9JBF - chains A and B; structure by electron microscopy, 3.21 A resolution.

# Chain A (and B)
Molecule: Lysosomal cholesterol signaling protein
Source organism: Homo sapiens
Notes: chain B of this document is another copy of the same molecule, construct and numbering; everything in this record applies to it too
UniProt: Q7Z3F1 (LYCHS_HUMAN); numbering as in UniProt (aligned over 1-870)
Sequence (878 residues; numbered 1 to 878; the number before each row is that of its first residue):
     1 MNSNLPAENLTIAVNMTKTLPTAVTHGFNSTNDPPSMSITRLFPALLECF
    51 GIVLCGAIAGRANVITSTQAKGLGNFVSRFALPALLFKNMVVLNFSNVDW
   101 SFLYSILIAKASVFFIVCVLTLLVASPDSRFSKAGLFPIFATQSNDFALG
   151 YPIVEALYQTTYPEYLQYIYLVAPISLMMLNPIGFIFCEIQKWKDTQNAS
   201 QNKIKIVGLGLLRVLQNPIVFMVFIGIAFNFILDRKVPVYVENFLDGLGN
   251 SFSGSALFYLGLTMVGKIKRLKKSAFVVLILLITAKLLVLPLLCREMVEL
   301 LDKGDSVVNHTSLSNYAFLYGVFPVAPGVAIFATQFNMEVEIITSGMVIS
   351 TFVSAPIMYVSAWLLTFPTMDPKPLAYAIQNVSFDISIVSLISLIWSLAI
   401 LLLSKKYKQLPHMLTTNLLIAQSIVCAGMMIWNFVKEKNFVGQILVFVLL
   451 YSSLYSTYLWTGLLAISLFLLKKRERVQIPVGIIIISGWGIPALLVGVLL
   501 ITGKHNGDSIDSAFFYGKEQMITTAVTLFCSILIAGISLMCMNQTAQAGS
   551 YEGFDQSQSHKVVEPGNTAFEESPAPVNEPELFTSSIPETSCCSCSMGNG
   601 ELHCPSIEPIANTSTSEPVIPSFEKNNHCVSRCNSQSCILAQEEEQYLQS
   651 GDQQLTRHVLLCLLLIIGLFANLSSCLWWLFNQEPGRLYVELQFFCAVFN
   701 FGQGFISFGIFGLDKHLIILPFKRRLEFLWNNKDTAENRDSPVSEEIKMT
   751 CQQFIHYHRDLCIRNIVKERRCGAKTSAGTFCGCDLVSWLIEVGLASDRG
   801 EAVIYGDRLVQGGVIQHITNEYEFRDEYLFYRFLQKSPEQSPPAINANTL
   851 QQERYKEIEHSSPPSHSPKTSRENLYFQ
Unresolved in the structure: 1-33, 543-627, 718-743, 836-878
Construct notes: engineered mutation Ala57 (Tyr in Q7Z3F1); expression tag (871-878)
Residues lining bound ligands:
  - 1,2-Distearoyl-sn-glycerophosphoethanolamine (3PE), molecule 1: Ile116, Val117, Leu120, Thr121, Val124, Ala125, Lys133, Phe137, Lys272, Ser274, Val277, Val278, Ile280, Leu281, Thr284, Ala285, Val289
  - 1,2-Distearoyl-sn-glycerophosphoethanolamine (3PE), molecule 2: Ile268, Lys269, Arg270, Phe276, Leu279, Ile280, Ile283, Thr284, Leu288, Ile349, Val353, Ile357, Thr656, Arg657, Leu660, Leu664, Ala671, Phe695
  - phosphatidyl serine (P5S; O-[(R)-{[(2R)-2,3-bis(octadecanoyloxy)propyl]oxy}(hydroxy)phosphoryl]-L-serine), molecule 1: Leu47, Gly51, Leu54, Cys55, Ile58, Val64
  - phosphatidyl serine (P5S), molecule 2: Phe50, Leu54, Ile58, Ala62, Asn63, Val64, Val389, Ile392, Ser393, Trp396, Phe708, Leu713, Lys715
  - phosphatidyl serine (P5S), molecule 3: Arg79, Phe80, Pro83, Ala84, Phe87, Gln216, Pro218, Phe221, Met222, Phe229, Pro238, Tyr240, Val241, Phe244, Leu245, Leu248
  - phosphatidyl serine (P5S), molecule 4: Arg79, Met222, Ile225, Phe229
  - 1,2-diacyl-sn-glycero-3-phosphocholine (PC1), molecule 1: Leu47, Asn381, Phe384, Asp385, Ile388, Val389, Ile392, Phe434
  - 1,2-diacyl-sn-glycero-3-phosphocholine (PC1), molecule 2: Phe229, Ile232, Leu233, Pro238, Tyr240
  - 1,2-diacyl-sn-glycero-3-phosphocholine (PC1), molecule 3: Phe384, Ile388, Leu391, Ile392, Ile395, Trp396, Ala399, Met430, Phe434
Reported in the primary citation:
  - conformationally variable residues (domain motion): Met542
  - binding site for cholesterol hemisuccinate: Arg61
  - binding site for phosphatidyl serine: Leu47, Leu54, Cys55, Ile58, Arg79, Phe80, Pro83, Phe87, Phe221, Met222, Phe229, Pro238, Val241, Phe244, Ile392, Trp396, Phe708
  - mutagenesis - F50A, F352A, L660A, F695A, F699A, F705A: decreased binding to cholesterol
  - mutagenesis - G702F, G702L, G702M: increased binding to cholesterol
  - mutagenesis - G702F, G702L, G702M: increased signaling in response to mTORC1

# Interface between chain A and chain B
Pairs across the interface (72; chain A residue first):
  Pro44(A) - Val239(B)
  Pro44(A) - Asn243(B)
  Leu47(A) - Tyr240(B)
  Glu48(A) - Asn243(B)
  Glu48(A) - Phe244(B)
  Gly51(A) - Phe244(B)
  Ile52(A) - Phe244(B)  hydrophobic
  Ile52(A) - Leu248(B)  hydrophobic
  Cys55(A) - Phe244(B)  hydrophobic
  Ala59(A) - Phe80(B)  hydrophobic
  Val64(A) - Asn75(B)  hydrogen bond (backbone-side chain)
  Val64(A) - Arg79(B)
  Ile65(A) - Gly72(B)
  Ile65(A) - Asn75(B)
  Ile65(A) - Phe76(B)
  Thr68(A) - Gln69(B)
  Gln69(A) - Thr68(B)
  Gln69(A) - Gln69(B)
  Gln69(A) - Lys71(B)
  Gln69(A) - Gly72(B)
  Gln69(A) - Asn75(B)
  Lys71(A) - Gln69(B)
  Gly72(A) - Ile65(B)
  Gly72(A) - Gln69(B)  hydrogen bond (backbone-backbone)
  Leu73(A) - Leu73(B)  hydrophobic
  Asn75(A) - Val64(B)  hydrogen bond (side chain-backbone)
  Asn75(A) - Ile65(B)
  Asn75(A) - Gln69(B)
  Phe76(A) - Ser255(B)
  Phe76(A) - Phe258(B)  hydrophobic
  Arg79(A) - Val64(B)
  Phe80(A) - Ala59(B)  hydrophobic
  Phe80(A) - Phe258(B)  hydrophobic
  Val239(A) - Pro44(B)
  Tyr240(A) - Leu47(B)
  Tyr240(A) - Phe384(B)
  Tyr240(A) - Asp385(B)  hydrogen bond
  Asn243(A) - Pro44(B)
  Asn243(A) - Glu48(B)
  Phe244(A) - Glu48(B)
  Phe244(A) - Gly51(B)
  Phe244(A) - Ile52(B)  hydrophobic
  Phe244(A) - Cys55(B)  hydrophobic
  Gly247(A) - Gly254(B)
  Leu248(A) - Ile52(B)  hydrophobic
  Ser251(A) - Ser251(B)
  Ser251(A) - Gly254(B)
  Gly254(A) - Gly247(B)
  Ser255(A) - Phe76(B)
  Phe258(A) - Phe76(B)  hydrophobic
  Phe258(A) - Phe80(B)  hydrophobic
  Asn337(A) - Glu745(B)  hydrogen bond
  Phe384(A) - Tyr240(B)
  Asp385(A) - Tyr240(B)  hydrogen bond
  Ile388(A) - Tyr240(B)  hydrophobic
  Glu745(A) - Asn337(B)  hydrogen bond
  Gln753(A) - Glu792(B)
  Gln753(A) - Val793(B)
  Gln753(A) - Gly794(B)
  Tyr757(A) - Leu761(B)
  Tyr757(A) - Asn765(B)
  Tyr757(A) - Glu792(B)  hydrogen bond
  Tyr757(A) - Val793(B)  hydrophobic
  His758(A) - Val793(B)
  Glu792(A) - Gln753(B)
  Glu792(A) - Tyr757(B)  hydrogen bond
  Val793(A) - Gln753(B)
  Val793(A) - Tyr757(B)  hydrophobic
  Val793(A) - His758(B)  hydrogen bond (backbone-side chain)
  Gly794(A) - Gln753(B)
  Gly794(A) - Leu795(B)
  Leu795(A) - Gly794(B)
Interface residues without a listed pair, chain A (44 interface residues in all): Phe43, Ala45, Asn250, Leu761
Interface residues without a listed pair, chain B (47 interface residues in all): Phe43, Ala45, Asn250, Ile388, Trp789, Ile791

# In short
44 residues of chain A and 47 residues of chain B are in contact; the contacts include 10 hydrogen bonds.
Polar pairs include Val64(A)-Asn75(B), Tyr240(A)-Asp385(B) and Asn337(A)-Glu745(B). The paper reports a
binding site for phosphatidyl serine at Leu47(A), Leu54(A) and Cys55(A) among others; F50A, F352A and L660A of
chain A, among others, reduce binding to cholesterol; 9 substitutions were tested in all.
Chain A and chain B are both Lysosomal cholesterol signaling protein (Homo sapiens); the structure, Cryo-EM
structure of the human LYCHOS Y57A mutant in complex with cholesteryl hemisuccinate in the contracted ..., was
determined by electron microscopy together with 9JBE, 9JBG, 9JBH, 9JBI and 9JBJ from the same study.
